2OYT - chains A and B of the 3 polymer chains in the assembly; structure by X-ray diffraction, 2.00 A resolution.

== Chain A ==
Molecule: Uracil-DNA glycosylase
From: Homo sapiens
Notes: EC 3.2.2.-
UniProt: P13051 (UNG_HUMAN); residues 85-304 here correspond to UniProt positions 94-313 (UniProt number = residue number + 9)
Chain sequence (223 residues; each row starts with the number of its first residue):
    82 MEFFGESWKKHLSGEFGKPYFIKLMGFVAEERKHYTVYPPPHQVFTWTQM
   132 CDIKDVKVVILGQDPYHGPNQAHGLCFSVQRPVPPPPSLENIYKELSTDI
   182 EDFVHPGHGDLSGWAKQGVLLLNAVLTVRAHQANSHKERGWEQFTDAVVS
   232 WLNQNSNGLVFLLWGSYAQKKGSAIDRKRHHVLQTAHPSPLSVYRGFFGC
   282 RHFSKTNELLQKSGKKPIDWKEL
Construct notes: expression tag (82-84)
Swiss-Prot annotation at these positions:
  - active site: Asp145 (Proton acceptor)
  - binding site (uracil): Gln144, Phe158, Asn204, His268
  - binding site (dsDNA): His148, Ser169, Ser247, His268, Ser270, Ser273, Arg276
  - modified residue: Lys286 (N6-acetyllysine)

== Chain B ==
Molecule: DNA strand1
Sequence (9 nucleotides; numbered 2 to 10; the number before each row is that of its first residue):
     2 TGTXATCTT
Modified residues: AAB (2'-deoxy-ribofuranose-5'-monophosphate) at position 5

== How chain A and chain B interact ==
Contacting residue pairs - 26 pairs, chain A then chain B:
  Gln144(A) with AAB_5(B), sugar contact; DA6(B), sugar contact
  Asp145(A) with AAB_5(B), sugar contact
  Tyr147(A) with AAB_5(B), sugar contact
  His148(A) with DT4(B), salt bridge to the phosphate
  Pro167(A) with AAB_5(B), base contact
  Pro168(A) with DT4(B), phosphate contact; AAB_5(B), base contact
  Ser169(A) with AAB_5(B), base contact
  Ala214(A) with AAB_5(B), phosphate contact; DA6(B), phosphate contact
  Gly246(A) with DT7(B), phosphate contact
  Ser247(A) with DT7(B), hydrogen bond to the phosphate
  Ala267(A) with DT7(B), phosphate contact
  His268(A) with AAB_5(B), base contact; DA6(B), phosphate contact; DT7(B), hydrogen bond to the phosphate
  Ser270(A) with DT4(B), sugar contact; DA6(B), hydrogen bond to the phosphate
  Pro271(A) with DT4(B), base contact
  Leu272(A) with DT4(B), base contact; DA6(B), phosphate contact
  Ser273(A) with DA6(B), hydrogen bond to the phosphate; DT7(B), sugar contact
  Arg276(A) with DT7(B), sugar contact; DC8(B), sugar contact
Interface residues without a listed pair, chain A (20 interface residues in all): Pro146, Gln152, Phe158

== In short ==
20 residues of chain A face 5 of chain B across their interface, with 4 hydrogen bonds and 1 salt bridge.
Polar contacts include Ser247(A)-DT7(B), His268(A)-DT7(B) and Ser270(A)-DA6(B). UniProt lists active-site
residue Asp145(A), 4 uracil-binding residues and 7 dsDNA-binding residues on chain A.
Chain A is Uracil-DNA glycosylase (Homo sapiens) and chain B is DNA strand1; the structure, Crystal Structure
of UNG2/DNA(TM), was determined by X-ray diffraction.
